PDB entry 8YB7 | electron microscopy, 4.60 A resolution (low resolution: residue-level contacts below are approximate; hydrogen-bond / salt-bridge calls are withheld) | chains D and H of the 8 polymer chains in the assembly

Chain D (and H):
Protein: Non-structural protein 4
From: Severe acute respiratory syndrome coronavirus 2
Notes: chain H of this document is another copy of the same molecule, construct and numbering; everything in this record applies to it too
UniProtKB: P0DTD1 (R1AB_SARS2); residues 1-500 here correspond to UniProt positions 2764-3263 (UniProt number = residue number + 2763)
Chain sequence (500 residues; row label = number of the first residue in the row):
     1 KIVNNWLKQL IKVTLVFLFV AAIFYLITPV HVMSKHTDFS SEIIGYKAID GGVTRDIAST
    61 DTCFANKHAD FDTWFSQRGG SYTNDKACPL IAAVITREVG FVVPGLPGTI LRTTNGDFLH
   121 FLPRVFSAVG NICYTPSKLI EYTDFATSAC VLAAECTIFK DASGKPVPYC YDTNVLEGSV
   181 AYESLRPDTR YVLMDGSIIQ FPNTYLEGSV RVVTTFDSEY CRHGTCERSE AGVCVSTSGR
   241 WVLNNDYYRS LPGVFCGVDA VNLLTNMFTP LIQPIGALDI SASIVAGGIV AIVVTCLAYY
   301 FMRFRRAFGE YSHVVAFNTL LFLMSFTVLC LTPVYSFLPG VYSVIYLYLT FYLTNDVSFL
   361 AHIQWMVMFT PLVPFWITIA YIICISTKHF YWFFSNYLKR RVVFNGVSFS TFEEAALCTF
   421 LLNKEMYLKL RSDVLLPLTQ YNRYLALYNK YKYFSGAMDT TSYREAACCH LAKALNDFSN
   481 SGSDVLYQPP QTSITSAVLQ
Disordered / not traced: 1-30, 402-500
Curated features (UniProtKB/Swiss-Prot):
  - site: Q500 (Cleavage)
Cystine bridges: C63-C88, C133-C150, C156-C170, C221-C226
What the authors report for this chain:
  - mutagenesis - R303A/R305A/R306A, R303E/R305E/R306E, K450A/K452A, K450E/K452E: abolished growth in response to viral replication capacity
  - mutagenesis - R306K, K450R: unchanged growth (viral replication activity)
  - mutagenesis - K450A/K452A: decreased stability in response to integrity of pores
  - mutagenesis - R306A, R306E, R306Q: abolished growth

Interface between chain D and chain H:
Pairs across the interface - 6 pairs, chain D then chain H:
  L331(D) - S281(H)
  V334(D) - T237(H)
  V334(D) - P252(H)
  Y335(D) - T237(H)
  Y335(D) - G253(H)
  F337(D) - T237(H)
Also at the interface, not in a pair above, chain D (5 interface residues in all): S336
Also at the interface, not in a pair above, chain H (6 interface residues in all): S238, I284

In short:
Chain D and chain H form an interface of 5 and 6 residues respectively. The paper reports that
R303A/R305A/R306A, R303E/R305E/R306E and K450A/K452A of chain D, among others, abolish growth in response to
viral replication capacity; R306A, R306E and R306Q of chain D abolish growth; 9 substitutions were tested in
all.
Chain D and chain H are both Non-structural protein 4 (Severe acute respiratory syndrome coronavirus 2); the
structure, SARS-CoV-2 DMV nsp3-4 pore complex (consensus-pore, C3 symmetry), was determined by electron
microscopy (same publication as 8YAX and 8YB5).
